PDB entry 7EZH | electron microscopy, 3.20 A resolution | chains A and D of the 6 polymer chains in the assembly

# Chain A
Protein: Guanine nucleotide-binding protein G(i) subunit alpha-1
Organism: Homo sapiens
Reference sequence: P63096 (GNAI1_HUMAN); numbering as in UniProt (aligned over 1-354)
Amino-acid sequence (354 residues; numbered 1 to 354; the number before each row is that of its first residue):
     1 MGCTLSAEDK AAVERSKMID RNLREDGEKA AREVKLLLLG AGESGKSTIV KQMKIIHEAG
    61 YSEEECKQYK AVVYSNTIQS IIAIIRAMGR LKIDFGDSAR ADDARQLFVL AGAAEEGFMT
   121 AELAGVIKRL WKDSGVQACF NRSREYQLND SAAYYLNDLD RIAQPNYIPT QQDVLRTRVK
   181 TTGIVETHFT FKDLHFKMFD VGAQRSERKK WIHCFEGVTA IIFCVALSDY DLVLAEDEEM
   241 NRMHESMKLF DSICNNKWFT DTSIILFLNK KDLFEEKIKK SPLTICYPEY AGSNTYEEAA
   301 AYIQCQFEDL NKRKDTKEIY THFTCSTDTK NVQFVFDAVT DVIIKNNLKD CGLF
Not modelled in the structure: 1-4, 56-181, 234-240
Differences from the reference sequence: engineered mutation A203 (Gly in P63096), S326 (Ala in P63096)
UniProt features mapped onto this chain:
  - region: K35 to T48 (G1 motif), D173 to T181 (G2 motif), F196 to G202, Q204, R205 (G3 motif), I265 to D272 (G4 motif), T324, C325, T327 to T329 (G5 motif)
  - binding site (GTP): E43 to T48, S151, L175 to T181, D200 to G202, Q204, N269 to D272
  - binding site (Mg(2+)): S47, T181
  - modified residue: R178 (ADP-ribosylarginine), Q204 (Deamidated glutamine), C351 (ADP-ribosylcysteine)
  - lipidation: G2 (N-myristoyl glycine), C3 (S-palmitoyl cysteine)
  - natural variant: G40 (G40C: In NEDHISB; G40R: In NEDHISB), G45 (G45D: In NEDHISB), T48 (T48I: In NEDHISB; T48K: In NEDHISB), Q52 (Q52P: In NEDHISB), S75 (deletion: In NEDHISB; uncertain significance), Q172 (deletion: In NEDHISB), D173 (D173V: In NEDHISB), E186 to F189 (deletion: In NEDHISB; uncertain significance), C224 (C224Y: In NEDHISB), K270 (K270N: In NEDHISB; K270R: In NEDHISB), D272 (D272G: In NEDHISB), V332 (V332E: In NEDHISB; uncertain significance)
  - mutagenesis: G42 (G42R: Abolishes switch to an activated conformation and dissociation from beta and gamma subunits upon GTP binding. Abolishes interaction with RGS family members), E116 (E116L: Enhances interaction (inactive GDP-bound) with RGS14), Q147 (Q147L: Enhances interaction (inactive GDP-bound) with RGS14), E245 (E245L: Enhances interaction (inactive GDP-bound) with RGS14)

# Chain D
Protein: Cholecystokinin receptor type A
Organism: Homo sapiens
Reference sequence: P32238 (CCKAR_HUMAN); numbering as in UniProt (aligned over 1-428)
Amino-acid sequence (428 residues; row label = number of the first residue in the row):
     1 MDVVDSLLVN GSNITPPCEL GLENETLFCL DQPRPSKEWQ PAVQILLYSL IFLLSVLGNT
    61 LVITVLIRNK RMRTVTNIFL LSLAVSDLML CLFCMPFNLI PNLLKDFIFG SAVCKTTTYF
   121 MGTSVSVSTF NLVAISLERY GAICKPLQSR VWQTKSHALK VIAATWCLSF TIMTPYPIYS
   181 NLVPFTKNNN QTANMCRFLL PNDVMQQSWH TFLLLILFLI PGIVMMVAYG LISLELYQGI
   241 KFEASQKKSA KERKPSTTSS GKYEDSDGCY LQKTRPPRKL ELRQLSTGSS SRANRIRSNS
   301 SAANLMAKKR VIRMLIVIVV LFFLCWMPIF SANAWRAYDT ASAERRLSGT PISFILLLSY
   361 TSSCVNPIIY CFMNKRFRLG FMATFPCCPN PGPPGARGEV GEEEEGGTTG ASLSRFSYSH
   421 MSASVPPQ
Not modelled in the structure: 1-37, 246-297, 386-428
Cystine bridges: C114-C196
UniProt features mapped onto this chain:
  - lipidation: C387 (S-palmitoyl cysteine)
  - glycosylation (N-linked (GlcNAc...) asparagine): N10, N24, N190
From the paper describing this entry:
  - mutagenesis - I296G: unchanged binding to Guanine nucleotide-binding protein G(i) subunit alpha-1 (chain A)
  - mutagenesis - I296G: unchanged signaling with Guanine nucleotide-binding protein G(i) subunit alpha-1 (chain A)
  - mutagenesis - F107A, R197A, N333A, R336A, E344A, L347A, S348A: abolished binding to Cholecystokinin-8
  - specificity-determining residues: R197, I296

# Chain A / chain D interface
Contacting residue pairs (29; chain A residue first):
  A31(A) with R150(D), hydrogen bond (backbone-side chain)
  R32(A) with R150(D), hydrogen bond (backbone-side chain); V151(D)
  E33(A) with R150(D), hydrogen bond (backbone-side chain)
  K314(A) with S301(D)
  E318(A) with N299(D); S300(D); S301(D), hydrogen bond
  F336(A) with L147(D), hydrophobic
  I343(A) with P146(D); L147(D), hydrophobic; R150(D)
  I344(A) with P146(D), hydrophobic
  N347(A) with A142(D), hydrogen bond (side chain-backbone)
  L348(A) with I143(D), hydrophobic
  K349(A) with R376(D), hydrogen bond (backbone-side chain)
  D350(A) with T74(D); T76(D), hydrogen bond (backbone-side chain); R376(D), salt bridge
  C351(A) with R139(D), hydrogen bond (backbone-side chain); N374(D)
  G352(A) with N374(D)
  L353(A) with R139(D); V311(D); L315(D), hydrophobic
  F354(A) with N304(D); A307(D); K308(D); V311(D), hydrophobic
Other interface residues (no listed pair), chain A (23 interface residues in all): E28, V34, L194, T219, I319, Y320, T340
Other interface residues (no listed pair), chain D (24 interface residues in all): S149, S156, S298, M373, K375
The authors on this interface:
  - pairs named by the authors: D350(A)-R376(D) (salt bridge), C351(A)-R139(D) (backbone contact), L353(A)-R139(D) (hydrophobic contact), L353(A)-V311(D) (hydrophobic contact), L353(A)-L315(D) (hydrophobic contact)

# Summary
The interface between chain A and chain D involves 23 residues on one side and 24 on the other, with 8
hydrogen bonds and 1 salt bridge. Among the polar pairs are D350(A)-R376(D), A31(A)-R150(D) and
R32(A)-R150(D). The authors report a salt bridge between D350(A) and R376(D); a backbone contact between
C351(A) and R139(D); hydrophobic contacts between L353(A) and R139(D), L353(A) and V311(D) and L353(A) and
L315(D). The paper reports that F107A, R197A and N333A of chain D, among others, abolish binding to
Cholecystokinin-8; specificity determinants R197(D) and I296(D); 8 substitutions were tested in all.
Here chain A is Guanine nucleotide-binding protein G(i) subunit alpha-1 and chain D is Cholecystokinin
receptor type A, both from Homo sapiens. Entry 7EZH (Cryo-EM structure of an activated Cholecystokinin A
receptor (CCKAR)-Gi complex) was determined by electron microscopy together with 7EZK and 7EZM from the same
study.
